PDB entry 7W4Y | X-ray diffraction, 2.10 A resolution | chain A

[Chain A]
Protein: cAMP-specific 3', 5'-cyclic phosphodiesterase 4D
Organism: Homo sapiens
Notes: EC 3.1.4.53
UniProt: Q08499 (PDE4D_HUMAN); residues 78-449 here correspond to UniProt positions 380-751 (UniProt number = residue number + 302)
Chain sequence (373 residues; each row starts with the number of its first residue):
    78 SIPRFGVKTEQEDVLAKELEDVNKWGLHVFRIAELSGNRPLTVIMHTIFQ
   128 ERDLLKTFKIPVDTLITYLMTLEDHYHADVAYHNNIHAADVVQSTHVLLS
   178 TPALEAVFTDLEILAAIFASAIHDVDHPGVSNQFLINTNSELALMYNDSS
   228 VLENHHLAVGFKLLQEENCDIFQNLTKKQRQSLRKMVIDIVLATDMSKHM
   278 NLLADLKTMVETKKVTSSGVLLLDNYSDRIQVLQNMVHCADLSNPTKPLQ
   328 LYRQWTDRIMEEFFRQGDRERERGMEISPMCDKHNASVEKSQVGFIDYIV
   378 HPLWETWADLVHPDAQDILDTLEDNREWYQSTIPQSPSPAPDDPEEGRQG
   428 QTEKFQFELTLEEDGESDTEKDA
Not modelled in the structure: 78-87, 412-450
Construct notes: expression tag (450)
Bound ions: Zn2+: His-164, His-200, Asp-201, Asp-318; Mg2+ near Asp-201 (its only coordinating residue here)
Ligand contacts: 33a (8GO; (2R,4S)-6-ethyl-2-(2-hydroxyethyl)-2,8-dimethyl-4-(2-methylprop-1-enyl)-3,4-dihydropyrano[3,2-c][1,8]naphthyridin-5-one): Tyr-159, His-160, Thr-271, Met-273, Asp-318, Leu-319, Asn-321, Tyr-329, Trp-332, Thr-333, Ile-336, Met-337, Phe-340, Met-357, Ser-368, Gln-369, Phe-372
Curated features (UniProtKB/Swiss-Prot):
  - active site: His-160 (Proton donor)
  - binding site (3',5'-cyclic AMP): His-160, Gln-369, Phe-372
  - binding site (AMP): His-160, Asp-201, Asp-318, Asn-321, Gln-369, Phe-372
  - binding site (Zn(2+)): His-164, His-200, Asp-201, Asp-318
  - binding site (Mg(2+)): Asp-201
  - binding site (Mn(2+)): Asp-201
  - cross-link: Lys-85 (Glycyl lysine isopeptide (Lys-Gly) (interchain with G-Cter in SUMO))

[In short]
Ligands of chain A: 33a. His-164, His-200, Asp-201 and Asp-318 form the Zn2+ site. Curated annotation
(UniProt) lists active-site residue His-160, 3 residues binding 3',5'-cyclic AMP, 6 AMP-binding residues and 4
Zn2+-binding residues.
Chain A is cAMP-specific 3', 5'-cyclic phosphodiesterase 4D (Homo sapiens); the structure, Crystal structure
of PDE4D catalytic domain complexed with 33a, was determined by X-ray diffraction, deposited together with
7W4X.
